PDB entry 7TVP | X-ray diffraction, 1.30 A resolution | chain A

# Chain A
Molecule: Viral chitosanase V-Csn E157Q mutant chitotriose complex
From: unclassified sequences
Notes: engineered mutation(s): E157Q
Amino-acid sequence (225 residues; numbered 0 to 224; the number before each row is that of its first residue; numbering starts at 0):
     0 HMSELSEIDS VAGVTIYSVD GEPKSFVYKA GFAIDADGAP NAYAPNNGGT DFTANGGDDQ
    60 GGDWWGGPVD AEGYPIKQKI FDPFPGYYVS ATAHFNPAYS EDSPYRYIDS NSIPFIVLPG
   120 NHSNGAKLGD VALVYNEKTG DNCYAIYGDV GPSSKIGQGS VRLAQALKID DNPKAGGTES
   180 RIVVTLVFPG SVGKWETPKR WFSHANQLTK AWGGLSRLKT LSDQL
Residues lining bound ligands: 2-amino-2-deoxy-beta-D-glucopyranose (GCS): Asp34, Asp36, Asn54, Trp64, Ala90, Thr91, Ala92, Phe94, Tyr106, Val116, Asp148, Val149, Gly150, Pro151, Gln157
From the paper describing this entry:
  - binding site for 2-amino-2-deoxy-beta-D-glucopyranose: Asp36, Ala90, Thr91, Asp148, Gln157
  - binding site for 2-amino-2-deoxy-beta-D-glucopyranose: Asn54 (proposed by the authors, not directly observed)

# In short
Chain A binds 2-amino-2-deoxy-beta-D-glucopyranose. From the paper: a binding site for
2-amino-2-deoxy-beta-D-glucopyranose at Asp36, Ala90 and Thr91 among others.
Chain A is Viral chitosanase V-Csn E157Q mutant chitotriose complex (unclassified sequences); the structure,
Viral AMG chitosanase V-Csn, E157Q mutant, chitotriose complex, was determined by X-ray diffraction together
with 7TVL, 7TVN and 7TVO from the same study.
